8AZA - chains C and B of the 3 polymer chains in the assembly; structure by electron microscopy, 3.15 A resolution.

Chain C:
Protein: E3 ubiquitin-protein ligase XIAP
From: Homo sapiens
Notes: EC 2.3.2.27
UniProtKB: P98170 (XIAP_HUMAN); residue numbers follow UniProt; this construct covers 154-240
Chain sequence (87 residues; numbered 154 to 240; the number before each row is that of its first residue):
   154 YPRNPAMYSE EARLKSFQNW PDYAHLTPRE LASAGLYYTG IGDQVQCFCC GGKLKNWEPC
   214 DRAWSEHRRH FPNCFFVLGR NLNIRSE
Unresolved in the structure: 154-158, 235-240
Metal / ion sites: Zn2+: Cys-200, Cys-203, His-220, Cys-227
What the authors report for this chain:
  - mutagenesis - H178A, C213A: unchanged binding to Receptor-interacting serine/threonine-protein kinase 2 (chain B)

Chain B:
Protein: Receptor-interacting serine/threonine-protein kinase 2
From: Homo sapiens
Notes: EC 2.7.11.1, 2.7.10.2
UniProtKB: O43353 (RIPK2_HUMAN); residues 1-317 here = UniProt positions 1-317
Chain sequence (317 residues; row label = number of the first residue in the row):
     1 MNGEAICSAL PTIPYHKLAD LRYLSRGASG TVSSARHADW RVQVAVKHLH IHTPLLDSER
    61 KDVLREAEIL HKARFSYILP ILGICNEPEF LGIVTEYMPN GSLNELLHRK TEYPDVAWPL
   121 RFRILHEIAL GVNYLHNMTP PLLHHDLKTQ NILLDNEFHV KIADFGLSKW RMMSLSQSRS
   181 SKSAPEGGTI IYMPPENYEP GQKSRASIKH DIYSYAVITW EVLSRKQPFE DVTNPLQIMY
   241 SVSQGHRPVI NEESLPYDIP HRARMISLIE SGWAQNPDER PSFLKCLIEL EPVLRTFEEI
   301 TFLEAVIQLK KTKLQSV
Unresolved in the structure: 1-7, 50-58, 172-205, 229-246, 315-317
What the authors report for this chain:
  - mutagenesis - D39L: unchanged binding to E3 ubiquitin-protein ligase XIAP (chain C)
  - mutagenesis - N137L: decreased signaling
  - self-association interface (contacts with another copy of this molecule): Asn-133, Asn-137
  - mutagenesis - N137L: unchanged expression

Interface between chain C and chain B:
Residue-residue contacts (7; chain C residue first):
  Asn-209(C) with Asp-278(B); Ser-282(B); Lys-285(B)
  Trp-210(C) with Ser-282(B)
  Pro-212(C) with Asn-137(B)
  Cys-213(C) with Met-138(B), hydrogen bond (side chain-backbone); Pro-141(B), hydrophobic
Other interface residues (no listed pair), chain C (6 interface residues in all): Lys-208, Glu-211
Other interface residues (no listed pair), chain B (11 interface residues in all): His-136, Thr-139, Ile-208, Glu-279, Arg-280
The authors on this interface:
  - interface residues, chain C: Asn-209(C), Cys-213(C)
  - hot spots on chain C (mutagenesis) - Y176A, N209A, E211A: abolished binding to Receptor-interacting serine/threonine-protein kinase 2 (chain B)
  - interface residues, chain B: Asn-137(B), Ile-208(B), Glu-279(B), Ser-282(B), Lys-285(B)
  - hot spots on chain B (mutagenesis) - R41L, E279L, S282L: abolished binding to E3 ubiquitin-protein ligase XIAP (chain C)
  - hot spots on chain B (mutagenesis) - N137L: decreased binding to E3 ubiquitin-protein ligase XIAP (chain C)

Summary:
Chain C and chain B form an interface of 6 and 11 residues respectively; the contacts include 1 hydrogen bond.
The hydrogen-bonded pair is Cys-213(C)/Met-138(B). The paper reports that Y176A, N209A and E211A of chain C
abolish binding to Receptor-interacting serine/threonine-protein kinase 2 (chain B); interface residues
Asn-209(C), Cys-213(C) and Asn-137(B) among others; 10 substitutions were tested in all.
Here chain C is E3 ubiquitin-protein ligase XIAP and chain B is Receptor-interacting serine/threonine-protein
kinase 2, both from Homo sapiens. Entry 8AZA (Structure of RIP2K dimer bound to the XIAP BIR2 domain) was
determined by electron microscopy.
